1NZB - chains C and B of the 8 polymer chains in the assembly; structure by X-ray diffraction, 3.10 A resolution.

# Chain C
Molecule: loxP DNA
Sequence (37 nucleotides; each row starts with the number of its first residue):
   100 CGATAACXTC GTATAATGTA TGCTATACGA AGTTATC
Modified positions: UMP (2'-deoxyuridine 5'-monophosphate) at position 107

# Chain B
Molecule: Cre recombinase
Source organism: Enterobacteria phage P1
UniProtKB: P06956 (RECR_BPP1); residue numbers follow UniProt; this construct covers 1-343
Chain sequence (343 residues; row label = number of the first residue in the row):
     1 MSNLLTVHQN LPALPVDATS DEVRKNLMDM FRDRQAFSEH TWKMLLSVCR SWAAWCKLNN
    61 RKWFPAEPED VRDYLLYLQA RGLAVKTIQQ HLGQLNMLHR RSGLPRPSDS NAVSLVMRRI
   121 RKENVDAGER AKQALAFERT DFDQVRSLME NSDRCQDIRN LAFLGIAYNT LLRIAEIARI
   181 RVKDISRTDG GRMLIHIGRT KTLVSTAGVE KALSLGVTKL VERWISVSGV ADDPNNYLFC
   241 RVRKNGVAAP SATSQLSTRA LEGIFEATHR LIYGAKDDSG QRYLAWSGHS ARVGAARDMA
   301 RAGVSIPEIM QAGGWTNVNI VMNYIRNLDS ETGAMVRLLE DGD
Not modelled in the structure: 1-19, 342-343
Curated features (UniProtKB/Swiss-Prot):
  - active site: Arg173, His289, Arg292, Trp315, Tyr324 (O-(3'-phospho-DNA)-tyrosine intermediate)
Reported in the primary citation:
  - catalytic residues: Arg173, His289, Arg292, Trp315, Tyr324
  - catalytic residues: Lys201 (citing earlier work)
  - binding site for loxP DNA (chain C): Lys86, Arg173, Lys201, Arg292, Trp315, Tyr324
  - binding site for loxP DNA: Arg121
  - binding site for loxP DNA: Arg100

# Interface between chain C and chain B
Residue-residue contacts - 56 pairs, chain C then chain B:
  DT103(C) - Lys244(B)  hydrogen bond to the base
  DA104(C) - Lys244(B)  sugar contact
  DA105(C) - Arg154(B)  salt bridge to the phosphate
  DA105(C) - Gln156(B)  phosphate contact
  DA105(C) - Val242(B)  sugar contact
  DA105(C) - Lys244(B)  sugar contact
  DC106(C) - Gln156(B)  phosphate contact
  DC106(C) - Arg159(B)  salt bridge to the phosphate
  DC106(C) - Arg241(B)  phosphate contact
  DC106(C) - Val242(B)  hydrogen bond to the phosphate
  DC106(C) - Leu256(B)  phosphate contact
  UMP_107(C) - Arg241(B)  salt bridge to the phosphate
  UMP_107(C) - Gln255(B)  phosphate contact
  UMP_107(C) - Leu256(B)  phosphate contact
  UMP_107(C) - Ser257(B)  hydrogen bond to the phosphate
  UMP_107(C) - Ala260(B)  phosphate contact
  DT108(C) - Ser257(B)  base contact
  DT108(C) - Arg259(B)  base contact
  DT111(C) - Lys43(B)  base contact
  DT111(C) - Met44(B)  base contact
  DT111(C) - Ser47(B)  hydrogen bond to the phosphate
  DT111(C) - Arg50(B)  salt bridge to the phosphate
  DA112(C) - Met44(B)  base contact
  DA112(C) - Arg81(B)  salt bridge to the phosphate
  DA112(C) - Leu83(B)  phosphate contact
  DA112(C) - Thr87(B)  sugar contact
  DA112(C) - Arg282(B)  hydrogen bond to the base
  DT113(C) - Met44(B)  base contact
  DT113(C) - Leu83(B)  phosphate contact
  DT113(C) - Ala84(B)  hydrogen bond to the phosphate
  DT113(C) - Thr87(B)  hydrogen bond to the phosphate
  DT113(C) - Gln90(B)  base contact
  DT113(C) - Arg282(B)  hydrogen bond to the sugar
  DA114(C) - Lys86(B)  base contact
  DA114(C) - Gln90(B)  hydrogen bond to the base
  DA114(C) - Ala131(B)  phosphate contact
  DA114(C) - Lys132(B)  hydrogen bond to the phosphate
  DA114(C) - Tyr283(B)  sugar contact
  DA115(C) - Lys86(B)  base contact
  DA115(C) - Lys201(B)  hydrogen bond to the base
  DA115(C) - Ile320(B)  sugar contact
  DA115(C) - Asn323(B)  phosphate contact
  DA115(C) - Tyr324(B)  hydrogen bond to the phosphate
  DT116(C) - Arg173(B)  salt bridge to the phosphate
  DT116(C) - Lys201(B)  sugar contact
  DT116(C) - Thr202(B)  sugar contact
  DT116(C) - Arg292(B)  salt bridge to the phosphate
  DT116(C) - Trp315(B)  hydrogen bond to the phosphate
  DT116(C) - Ile320(B)  phosphate contact
  DG117(C) - Trp315(B)  phosphate contact
  DG117(C) - Thr316(B)  hydrogen bond to the phosphate
  DG117(C) - Asn317(B)  phosphate contact
  DT118(C) - Thr316(B)  phosphate contact
  DT118(C) - Asn317(B)  base contact
  DC122(C) - Arg118(B)  sugar contact
  DT123(C) - Lys122(B)  salt bridge to the phosphate
Also at the interface, not in a pair above, chain C (18 interface residues in all): DC109, DG110
Also at the interface, not in a pair above, chain B (42 interface residues in all): Arg121, Arg243, His289, Gly314, Asn319

# Summary
Chain C and chain B form an interface of 18 and 42 residues respectively; the contacts include 14 hydrogen
bonds and 8 salt bridges. Among the polar pairs are DT103(C)-Lys244(B), DA112(C)-Arg282(B) and
DA114(C)-Gln90(B). From the paper: catalytic residues Arg173(B), His289(B) and Arg292(B) among others; a
binding site for loxP DNA (chain C) at Lys86(B), Arg173(B) and Lys201(B) among others.
Chain C is loxP DNA and chain B is Cre recombinase (Enterobacteria phage P1); the structure, Crystal structure
of wild type Cre recombinase-loxP synapse, was determined by X-ray diffraction together with 1OUQ, 1Q3U and
1Q3V from the same study.
